PDB entry 1V9K | X-ray diffraction, 2.00 A resolution | chain A

[Chain A]
Molecule: Ribosomal large subunit pseudouridine synthase C
Organism: Escherichia coli
Notes: EC 4.2.1.70; fragment: c-terminal domain
UniProt: P0AA39 (RLUC_ECOLI); residue numbers follow UniProt; this construct covers 92-319
Amino-acid sequence (228 residues; each row starts with the number of its first residue):
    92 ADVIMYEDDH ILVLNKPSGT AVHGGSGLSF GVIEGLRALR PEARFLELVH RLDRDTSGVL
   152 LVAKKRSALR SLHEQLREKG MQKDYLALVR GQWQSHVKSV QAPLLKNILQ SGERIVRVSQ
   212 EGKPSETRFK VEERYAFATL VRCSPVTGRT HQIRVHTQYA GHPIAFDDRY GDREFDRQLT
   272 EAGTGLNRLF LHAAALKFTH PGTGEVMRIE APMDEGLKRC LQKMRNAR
Not modelled in the structure: 92
Modified / non-standard residues: Mse96, Mse172, Mse298, Mse304, Mse315 (selenomethionine; parent Met)
Differences from the reference sequence: engineered mutation Mse96 (Leu in P0AA39), Mse315 (Leu in P0AA39); modified residue (172, 298, 304)
Swiss-Prot annotation at these positions:
  - active site: Asp144
  - mutagenesis: Asp144 (D144T: Does not restore cold-sensitive growth to a double bipA-rluC deletion)

[Overview]
Curated annotation (UniProt) lists active-site residue Asp144 and one mutagenesis site.
Chain A is Ribosomal large subunit pseudouridine synthase C (Escherichia coli); the structure, The crystal
structure of the catalytic domain of pseudouridine synthase RluC from Escherichia coli, was determined by
X-ray diffraction (same publication as 1V9F).
